Entry 3OJU (X-ray diffraction, 2.00 A resolution); this record covers chains A and C of the 3 polymer chains in the assembly.

# Chain A
Molecule: DNA polymerase I, thermostable
Organism: Thermus aquaticus
Notes: EC 2.7.7.7
UniProt: P19821 (DPO1_THEAQ); residue numbers follow UniProt; this construct covers 293-832
Sequence (540 residues; numbered 293 to 832; the number before each row is that of its first residue):
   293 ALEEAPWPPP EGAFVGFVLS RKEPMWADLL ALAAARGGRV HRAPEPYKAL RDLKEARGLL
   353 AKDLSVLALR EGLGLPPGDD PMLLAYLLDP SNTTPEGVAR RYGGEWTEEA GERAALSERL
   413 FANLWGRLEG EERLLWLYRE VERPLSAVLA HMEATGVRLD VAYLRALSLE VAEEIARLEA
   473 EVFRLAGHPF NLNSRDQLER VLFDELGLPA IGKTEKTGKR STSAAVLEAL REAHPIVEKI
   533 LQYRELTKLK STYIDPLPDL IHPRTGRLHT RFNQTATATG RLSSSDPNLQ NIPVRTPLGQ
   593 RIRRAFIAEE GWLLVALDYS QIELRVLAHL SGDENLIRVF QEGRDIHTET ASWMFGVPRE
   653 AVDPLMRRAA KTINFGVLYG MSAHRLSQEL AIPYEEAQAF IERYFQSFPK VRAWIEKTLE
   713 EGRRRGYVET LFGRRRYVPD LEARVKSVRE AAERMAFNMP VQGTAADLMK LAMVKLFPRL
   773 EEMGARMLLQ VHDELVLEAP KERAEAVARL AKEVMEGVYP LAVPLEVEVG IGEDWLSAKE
Disordered / not traced: 293
Ion coordination: Mg2+ site 1: Asp610, Tyr611, Asp785 (together with SSJ); Mg2+ site 2 near Asp610 (its only coordinating residue here)
Ligand contacts: SSJ (2'-deoxy-5-[(1-hydroxy-2,2,5,5-tetramethyl-2,5-dihydro-1H-pyrrol-3-yl)ethynyl]uridine 5'-(tetrahydrogen triphosphate)): Arg573, Val586, Arg587, Asp610, Tyr611, Ser612, Gln613, Ile614, Glu615, His639, Arg659, Arg660, Lys663, Thr664, Phe667, Tyr671, Asp785
Reported in the primary citation:
  - conformationally variable residues (side-chain flip): Arg660

# Chain C
Molecule: 16-nt DNA strand
Sequence (16 nucleotides; row label = number of the first residue in the row):
   201 AAAAGGCGCC GTGGTC
Disordered / not traced: 201-202

# Interface between chain A and chain C
Pairs across the interface (46; chain A residue first):
  Asn483(A) - DT212(C)  hydrogen bond to the phosphate
  Asn485(A) - DG211(C)  phosphate contact
  Asn485(A) - DT212(C)  hydrogen bond to the phosphate
  Ser486(A) - DT212(C)  hydrogen bond to the phosphate
  Ser486(A) - DG213(C)  hydrogen bond to the phosphate
  Gln489(A) - DG213(C)  hydrogen bond to the phosphate
  Ser543(A) - DC210(C)  sugar contact
  Ser543(A) - DG211(C)  phosphate contact
  Thr544(A) - DC210(C)  sugar contact
  Ala568(A) - DG208(C)  phosphate contact
  Thr569(A) - DC207(C)  phosphate contact
  Ala570(A) - DG206(C)  phosphate contact
  Ala570(A) - DC207(C)  hydrogen bond to the phosphate
  Thr571(A) - DG206(C)  sugar contact
  Arg573(A) - DG205(C)  base contact
  Arg573(A) - DG206(C)  hydrogen bond to the base
  Ser575(A) - DC207(C)  phosphate contact
  Ser575(A) - DG208(C)  hydrogen bond to the phosphate
  Ser576(A) - DG208(C)  sugar contact
  Ser577(A) - DG208(C)  phosphate contact
  Ser577(A) - DC209(C)  phosphate contact
  Asp578(A) - DC209(C)  hydrogen bond to the phosphate
  Asn580(A) - DG208(C)  hydrogen bond to the sugar
  Asn580(A) - DC209(C)  phosphate contact
  Thr664(A) - DA204(C)  base contact
  Phe667(A) - DA204(C)  base contact
  Gly668(A) - DA204(C)  sugar contact
  Tyr671(A) - DA204(C)  sugar contact
  Gly672(A) - DA203(C)  phosphate contact
  Gly672(A) - DA204(C)  sugar contact
  Met673(A) - DA204(C)  hydrogen bond to the sugar
  Ser674(A) - DA203(C)  hydrogen bond to the phosphate
  Ser674(A) - DA204(C)  hydrogen bond to the phosphate
  Arg677(A) - DA204(C)  phosphate contact
  Arg728(A) - DG206(C)  salt bridge to the phosphate
  Glu742(A) - DA203(C)  phosphate contact
  Ala743(A) - DA203(C)  base contact
  Arg746(A) - DA203(C)  salt bridge to the phosphate
  Arg746(A) - DA204(C)  hydrogen bond to the phosphate
  Arg746(A) - DG205(C)  salt bridge to the phosphate
  Met747(A) - DG205(C)  phosphate contact
  Met747(A) - DG206(C)  phosphate contact
  Asn750(A) - DG205(C)  sugar contact
  Gln754(A) - DG205(C)  base contact
  Gln754(A) - DG206(C)  hydrogen bond to the sugar
  His784(A) - DG206(C)  base contact
Also at the interface, not in a pair above, chain A (38 interface residues in all): Asp488, Lys540, Pro548, Asn565, Pro579, Ser739

# Overview
38 residues of chain A face 11 of chain C across their interface; the contacts include 15 hydrogen bonds and 3
salt bridges. Polar pairs include Arg573(A)-DG206(C), Asn580(A)-DG208(C) and Met673(A)-DA204(C). Bound to
chain A: compound SSJ. Asp610(A), Tyr611(A) and Asp785(A) coordinate Mg2+ site 1. From the paper:
conformational variability at Arg660(A).
Here chain A is DNA polymerase I, thermostable (Thermus aquaticus) and chain C is a 16-nt DNA strand. Entry
3OJU (Snapshot of the large fragment of DNA polymerase I from Thermus Aquaticus processing c5 modified
thymidies) was determined by X-ray diffraction (same publication as 3OJS).
